7AFO - chains A and P of the 15 polymer chains in the assembly; structure by electron microscopy, 3.93 A resolution.

== Chain A ==
Molecule: 16SrRNA (body domain of the 30S ribosome)
From: Escherichia coli
Sequence (1541 nucleotides; row label = number of the first residue in the row; note: 2 numbers in that range are skipped by the numbering (no residue carries them; nothing is unmodelled there)):
     1 AAAUUGAAGAGUUUGAUCAUGGCUCAGAUUGAACGCUGGCGGCAGGCCUA
    51 ACACAUGCAAGUCGAACGGUAACAGGAAGAAGCUUGCUUCUUUGCUGACG
   101 AGUGGCGGACGGGUGAGUAAUGUCUGGGAAACUGCCUGAUGGAGGGGGAU
   151 AACUACUGGAAACGGUAGCUAAUACCGCAUAACGUCGCAAGACCAAAGAG
   201 GGGGACCUUCGGGCCUCUUGCCAUCGGAUGUGCCCAGAUGGGAUUAGCUA
   251 GUAGGUGGGGUAACGGCUCACCUAGGCGACGAUCCCUAGCUGGUCUGAGA
   301 GGAUGACCAGCCACACUGGAACUGAGACACGGUCCAGACUCCUACGGGAG
   351 GCAGCAGUGGGGAAUAUUGCACAAUGGGCGCAAGCCUGAUGCAGCCAUGC
   401 CGCGUGUAUGAAGAAGGCCUUCGGGUUGUAAAGUACUUUCAGCGGGGAGG
   451 AAGGGAGUAAAGUUAAUACCUUUGCUCAUUGACGUUACCCGCAGAAGAAG
   501 CACCGGCUAACUCCGUGCCAGCAGCCGCGGUAAUACGGAGGGUGCAAGCG
   551 UUAAUCGGAAUUACUGGGCGUAAAGCGCACGCAGGCGGUUUGUUAAGUCA
   601 GAUGUGAAAUCCCCGGGCUCAACCUGGGAACUGCAUCUGAUACUGGCAAG
   651 CUUGAGUCUCGUAGAGGGGGGUAGAAUUCCAGGUGUAGCGGUGAAAUGCG
   701 UAGAGAUCUGGAGGAAUACCGGUGGCGAAGGCGGCCCCCUGGACGAAGAC
   751 UGACGCUCAGGUGCGAAAGCGUGGGGAGCAAACAGGAUUAGAUACCCUGG
   801 UAGUCCACGCCGUAAACGAUGUCGACUUGGAGGUUGUGCCCUUGAGGCGU
   851 GGCUUCCGGAGCUAACGCGUUAAGUCGACCGCCUGGGGAGUACGGCCGCA
   901 AGGUUAAAACUCAAAUGAAUUGACGGGGGC
   932 CCGCACAAGCGGUGGAGCAUGUGGUUUAAUUCGAUGXAACGCGAAGAACC
   982 UUACCUGGUCUUGACAUCCACGGAAGUUUUCAGAGAUGAGAAUGUGCCUU
  1032 CGGGAACCGUGAGACAGGUGCUGCAUGGCUGUCGUCAGCUCGUGUUGUGA
  1082 AAUGUUGGGUUAAGUCCCGCAACGAGCGCAACCCUUAUCCUUUGUUGCCA
  1132 GCGGUCCGGCCGGGAACUCAAAGGAGACUGCCAGUGAUAAACUGGAGGAA
  1182 GGUGGGGAUGACGUCAAGUCAUCAUGGCCCUUACGACCAGGGCUACACAC
  1232 GUGCUACAAUGGCGCAUACAAAGAGAAGCGACCUCGCGAGAGCAAGCGGA
  1282 CCUCAUAAAGUGCGUCGUAGUCCGGAUUGGAGUCUGCAACUCGACUCCAU
  1332 GAAGUCGGAAUCGCUAGUAAUCGUGGAUCAGAAUGCCACGGUGAAUACGU
  1382 UCCCGGCCUUG
 1392A U
  1393 A
  1395 CACACCGCCCGUXACACCAUGGGAGUGGGUUGCAAAAGAAGUAGGUAGCU
  1445 UAACCUUCGGGAGGGCGCUUACCACUUUGUGAUUCAUGACUGGGGUGAAG
  1495 UCGUAACAAGGUAACCGUAGGGGAACCUGCGGUUGGAUCACCUCCUUA
Unresolved in the structure: 932-1386, 1392A, 1395-1506, 1541-1542
Modified positions: 2MG (2N-methylguanosine-5'-monophosphate) at position 967, 5MC (5-methylcytidine-5'-monophosphate) at position 968, 2MG (2N-methylguanosine-5'-monophosphate) at position 1208, 4OC (4n,o2'-methylcytidine-5'-monophosphate) at position 1402, 5MC (5-methylcytidine-5'-monophosphate) at position 1407, UR3 (3-methyluridine-5'-monophoshate) at position 1498, 2MG (2N-methylguanosine-5'-monophosphate) at position 1516, MA6 (6N-dimethyladenosine-5'-monophoshate) at position 1518, MA6 (6N-dimethyladenosine-5'-monophoshate) at position 1519
Ion coordination: Mg2+ site 1 near G21 (its only coordinating residue here); Mg2+ site 2: C48, G115; Mg2+ site 3: A109, G331; Mg2+ site 4: A174, C175, A197; Mg2+ site 5: G299, G558; Mg2+ site 6 near C355 (its only coordinating residue here); Mg2+ site 7 near U398 (its only coordinating residue here); Mg2+ site 8: G450, A451; Mg2+ site 9: A509, A510; Mg2+ site 10 near A547 (its only coordinating residue here); Mg2+ site 11: A572, A573, A574; Mg2+ site 12: C576, C578; 4 more Mg2+ sites not listed

== Chain P ==
Molecule: 30S ribosomal protein S16
From: Escherichia coli
UniProt: C3SYP2 (C3SYP2_ECOLX); numbering as in UniProt (aligned over 1-82)
Sequence (82 residues; row label = number of the first residue in the row):
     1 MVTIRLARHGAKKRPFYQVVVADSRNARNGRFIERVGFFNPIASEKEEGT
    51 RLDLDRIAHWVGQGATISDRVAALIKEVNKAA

== How chain A and chain P interact ==
Residue-residue contacts (74; chain A residue first):
  A44(A) - Lys12(P)  phosphate contact
  C110(A) - Arg25(P)  hydrogen bond to the sugar
  G111(A) - Arg25(P)  phosphate contact
  C135(A) - Met1(P)  hydrogen bond to the base
  C136(A) - Met1(P)  sugar contact
  C136(A) - Gly64(P)  hydrogen bond to the sugar
  U137(A) - Gly64(P)  sugar contact
  G227(A) - Gln63(P)  hydrogen bond to the base
  A228(A) - Val2(P)  sugar contact
  A228(A) - Trp60(P)  phosphate contact
  A228(A) - Gln63(P)  sugar contact
  U229(A) - Asp23(P)  sugar contact
  U229(A) - Ile33(P)  sugar contact
  U229(A) - Trp60(P)  phosphate contact
  G230(A) - Arg25(P)  hydrogen bond to the sugar
  G230(A) - Arg31(P)  salt bridge to the phosphate
  U231(A) - Arg31(P)  salt bridge to the phosphate
  A309(A) - Asn29(P)  sugar contact
  A309(A) - Gly30(P)  phosphate contact
  A309(A) - Arg31(P)  phosphate contact
  G310(A) - Gly30(P)  phosphate contact
  G310(A) - Arg31(P)  hydrogen bond to the phosphate
  C311(A) - Arg31(P)  salt bridge to the phosphate
  A374(A) - Tyr17(P)  hydrogen bond to the sugar
  A374(A) - Arg70(P)  hydrogen bond to the phosphate
  U375(A) - Leu6(P)  hydrogen bond to the sugar
  U375(A) - Tyr17(P)  hydrogen bond to the sugar
  U375(A) - Arg28(P)  hydrogen bond to the base
  U375(A) - Arg70(P)  salt bridge to the phosphate
  G376(A) - Arg5(P)  hydrogen bond to the phosphate
  G376(A) - Leu6(P)  hydrogen bond to the phosphate
  G376(A) - Arg28(P)  sugar contact
  G376(A) - Ser68(P)  hydrogen bond to the phosphate
  G377(A) - Arg5(P)  salt bridge to the phosphate
  G377(A) - Ser24(P)  sugar contact
  G378(A) - Ser24(P)  phosphate contact
  U390(A) - Arg28(P)  hydrogen bond to the sugar
  G391(A) - Arg8(P)  phosphate contact
  G391(A) - Arg28(P)  salt bridge to the phosphate
  C392(A) - Arg8(P)  salt bridge to the phosphate
  C392(A) - Lys12(P)  phosphate contact
  C392(A) - Lys13(P)  phosphate contact
  A393(A) - Lys12(P)  salt bridge to the phosphate
  A393(A) - Lys13(P)  salt bridge to the phosphate
  G449(A) - Ile42(P)  sugar contact
  G450(A) - Pro41(P)  sugar contact
  G450(A) - Ile42(P)  sugar contact
  A451(A) - Arg70(P)  salt bridge to the phosphate
  A452(A) - Arg70(P)  base contact
  A452(A) - Ala73(P)  sugar contact
  U473(A) - Lys76(P)  salt bridge to the phosphate
  G474(A) - Lys76(P)  salt bridge to the phosphate
  G474(A) - Lys80(P)  salt bridge to the phosphate
  C483(A) - Lys13(P)  sugar contact
  A608(A) - Phe32(P)  sugar contact
  A608(A) - Arg35(P)  hydrogen bond to the phosphate
  A609(A) - Arg35(P)  salt bridge to the phosphate
  G616(A) - Glu47(P)  hydrogen bond to the sugar
  G617(A) - Arg14(P)  hydrogen bond to the sugar
  G617(A) - Ser44(P)  hydrogen bond to the phosphate
  G617(A) - Lys46(P)  phosphate contact
  G617(A) - Glu47(P)  sugar contact
  C618(A) - Arg14(P)  salt bridge to the phosphate
  C618(A) - Ser44(P)  phosphate contact
  C618(A) - Lys46(P)  salt bridge to the phosphate
  C624(A) - Gly10(P)  phosphate contact
  U625(A) - His9(P)  phosphate contact
  U625(A) - Gly10(P)  hydrogen bond to the phosphate
  U625(A) - Phe16(P)  phosphate contact
  U625(A) - Gln18(P)  phosphate contact
  G626(A) - Gln18(P)  hydrogen bond to the phosphate
  G626(A) - Phe38(P)  sugar contact
  G626(A) - Arg51(P)  hydrogen bond to the phosphate
  G627(A) - Arg51(P)  salt bridge to the phosphate
Interface residues without a listed pair, chain A (44 interface residues in all): A109, G112, G134, G453, C623
Interface residues without a listed pair, chain P (44 interface residues in all): Thr3, Ala11, Pro15, Asn26, Ala27, Thr66

== Summary ==
The chain A/chain P interface involves 44 residues from each chain, with 22 hydrogen bonds and 17 salt
bridges. Polar pairs include C135(A)-Met1(P), G227(A)-Gln63(P) and U375(A)-Arg28(P). C48(A) and G115(A)
coordinate Mg2+ site 2. A109(A) and G331(A) form the Mg2+ site 3.
Here chain A is 16SrRNA (body domain of the 30S ribosome) and chain P is 30S ribosomal protein S16, both from
Escherichia coli. Entry 7AFO (Bacterial 30S ribosomal subunit assembly complex state B (body domain)) was
determined by electron microscopy together with 7AF3, 7AF5, 7AF8, 7AFA, 7AFD, 7AFH and 17 further entries from
the same study.
